9D6L - chains B and C of the 3 polymer chains in the assembly; structure by electron microscopy, 3.10 A resolution.

# Chain B
Molecule: Protein transport protein Sec61 subunit gamma
Organism: Homo sapiens
UniProt: P60059 (SC61G_HUMAN); residues 1-68 here = UniProt positions 1-68
Amino-acid sequence (68 residues; each row starts with the number of its first residue):
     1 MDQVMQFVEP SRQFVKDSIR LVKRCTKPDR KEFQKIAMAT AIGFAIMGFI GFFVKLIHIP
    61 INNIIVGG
Unresolved in the structure: 1-5, 67-68
Swiss-Prot annotation at these positions:
  - modified residue: Met1 (N-acetylmethionine), Ser18 (Phosphoserine)

# Chain C
Molecule: Protein transport protein Sec61 subunit beta
Organism: Homo sapiens
UniProt: P60468 (SC61B_HUMAN); numbering as in UniProt (aligned over 1-96)
Amino-acid sequence (96 residues; each row starts with the number of its first residue):
     1 MPGPTPSGTN VGSSGRSPSK AVAARAAGST VRQRKNASCG TRSAGRTTSA GTGGMWRFYT
    61 EDSPGLKVGP VPVLVMSLLF IASVFMLHIW GKYTRS
Unresolved in the structure: 1-64, 96
Swiss-Prot annotation at these positions:
  - modified residue: Pro2 (N-acetylproline), Ser7 (Phosphoserine), Thr9 (Phosphothreonine), Ser13 (Phosphoserine), Ser14 (Phosphoserine), Ser17 (Phosphoserine)
  - lipidation: Cys39 (S-palmitoyl cysteine)
  - mutagenesis: Cys39 (C39S: Abolishes S-acylation)

# Interface between chain B and chain C
Contacting residue pairs - 4 pairs, chain B then chain C:
  Ile61(B) with Phe85(C), hydrophobic
  Ile64(B) with Lys92(C)
  Ile65(B) with Lys92(C)
  Val66(B) with His88(C)
Other interface residues (no listed pair), chain B (5 interface residues in all): His58
Other interface residues (no listed pair), chain C (5 interface residues in all): Ile89, Arg95

# Summary
The chain B/chain C interface involves 5 residues from each chain. UniProt lists one mutagenesis site on chain
C.
Here chain B is Protein transport protein Sec61 subunit gamma and chain C is Protein transport protein Sec61
subunit beta, both from Homo sapiens. Entry 9D6L (Human Sec61 complex inhibited by KZR-261) was determined by
electron microscopy (same publication as 9HZ5).
